6NS6 - chains A and B; structure by X-ray diffraction, 3.30 A resolution.

# Chain A (and B)
Protein: lipoxygenase
Source organism: Gibberella zeae (strain PH-1 / ATCC MYA-4620 / FGSC 9075 / NRRL 31084)
Notes: EC 1.13.11.-; chain B of this document is another copy of the same molecule, construct and numbering; everything in this record applies to it too
Reference sequence: I1REW2 (I1REW2_GIBZE); residues 1-745 here = UniProt positions 1-745
Chain sequence (769 residues; row label = number of the first residue in the row; numbers below 1 keep their minus sign (Met-23 is residue -23)):
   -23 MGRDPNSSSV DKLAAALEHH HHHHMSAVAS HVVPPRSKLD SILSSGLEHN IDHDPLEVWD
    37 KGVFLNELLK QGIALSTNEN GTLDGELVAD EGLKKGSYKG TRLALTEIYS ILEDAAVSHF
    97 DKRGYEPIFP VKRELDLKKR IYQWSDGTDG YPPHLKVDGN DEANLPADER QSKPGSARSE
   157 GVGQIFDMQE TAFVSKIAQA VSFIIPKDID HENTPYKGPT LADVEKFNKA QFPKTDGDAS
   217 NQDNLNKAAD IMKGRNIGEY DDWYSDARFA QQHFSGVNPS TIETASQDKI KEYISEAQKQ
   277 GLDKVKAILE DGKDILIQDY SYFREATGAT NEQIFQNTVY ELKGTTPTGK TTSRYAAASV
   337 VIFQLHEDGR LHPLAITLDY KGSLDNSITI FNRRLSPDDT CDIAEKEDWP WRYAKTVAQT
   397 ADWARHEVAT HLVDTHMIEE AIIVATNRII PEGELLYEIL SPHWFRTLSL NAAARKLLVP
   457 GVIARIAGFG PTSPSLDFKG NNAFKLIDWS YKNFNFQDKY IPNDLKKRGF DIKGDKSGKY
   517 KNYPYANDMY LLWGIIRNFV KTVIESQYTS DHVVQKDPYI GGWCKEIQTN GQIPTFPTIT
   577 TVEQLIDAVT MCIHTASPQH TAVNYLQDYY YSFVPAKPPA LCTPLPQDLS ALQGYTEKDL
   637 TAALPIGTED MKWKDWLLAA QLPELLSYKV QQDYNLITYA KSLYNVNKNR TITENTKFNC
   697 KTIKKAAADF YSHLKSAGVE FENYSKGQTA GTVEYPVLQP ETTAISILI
Disordered / not traced: -23 to 8, 135-170, 212-224, 665-669, 686-693, 737-745 (chain B: -23 to 8, 135-170, 210-225, 665-669, 687-693, 737-745)
Construct notes: expression tag (-23 to 0)
Ion coordination: Fe2+: His407, His412, His596
What the authors report for this chain:
  - Fe2+ coordination: His407, His412, His596, Asn600

# Interface between chain A and chain B
Contacting residue pairs - 154 pairs, chain A then chain B:
  Pro10(A) - Lys509(B)
  Pro11(A) - Ile508(B)
  Pro11(A) - Asn523(B)
  Pro11(A) - Tyr526(B)  hydrophobic
  Pro11(A) - Tyr720(B)
  Arg12(A) - Lys509(B)
  Arg12(A) - Tyr526(B)
  Lys14(A) - Leu527(B)
  Lys14(A) - Glu716(B)  salt bridge
  Lys14(A) - Tyr720(B)
  Leu15(A) - Leu527(B)  hydrophobic
  Ile18(A) - His709(B)
  Leu19(A) - Asn534(B)
  Leu23(A) - Ala704(B)
  Leu23(A) - Asp705(B)
  Leu23(A) - Ser708(B)
  Leu23(A) - His709(B)
  Glu24(A) - Ser708(B)  hydrogen bond (backbone-side chain)
  Glu24(A) - Ser712(B)  hydrogen bond
  His25(A) - Ser708(B)  hydrogen bond (backbone-side chain)
  His25(A) - Lys711(B)
  His25(A) - Ser712(B)  hydrogen bond
  Ile27(A) - Lys677(B)
  Ile27(A) - Tyr680(B)
  Ile27(A) - Ala704(B)  hydrophobic
  Ile27(A) - Tyr707(B)  hydrophobic
  Asp28(A) - Tyr680(B)  hydrogen bond
  Asp28(A) - Lys684(B)  salt bridge
  Asp30(A) - Lys677(B)  salt bridge
  Asp30(A) - Tyr707(B)  hydrogen bond
  Pro31(A) - Lys677(B)  hydrogen bond (backbone-side chain)
  Leu32(A) - Lys677(B)
  Leu32(A) - Ser678(B)
  Leu32(A) - Asn681(B)
  Val34(A) - Thr674(B)
  Trp35(A) - Ser678(B)
  Trp35(A) - Val682(B)  hydrophobic
  Asp36(A) - Pro438(B)
  Asp36(A) - Thr674(B)
  Asp36(A) - Tyr675(B)
  Asp36(A) - Ser678(B)  hydrogen bond (backbone-side chain)
  Lys37(A) - Phe441(B)
  Gly38(A) - Pro438(B)
  Val39(A) - Pro438(B)
  Val39(A) - Tyr675(B)  hydrophobic
  Val39(A) - Ser678(B)
  Val39(A) - Leu679(B)
  Leu41(A) - Ile104(B)
  Leu41(A) - Pro106(B)  hydrophobic
  Leu41(A) - Phe441(B)  hydrophobic
  Asn42(A) - Glu434(B)  hydrogen bond (side chain-backbone)
  Asn42(A) - Ser437(B)  hydrogen bond
  Asn42(A) - Pro438(B)
  Glu43(A) - Val682(B)
  Leu44(A) - Pro106(B)  hydrophobic
  Leu45(A) - Pro106(B)  hydrophobic
  Leu45(A) - Lys108(B)
  Lys46(A) - Glu434(B)
  Ile49(A) - Pro106(B)
  Ala50(A) - Pro106(B)
  Ala50(A) - Val107(B)
  Leu51(A) - Phe105(B)  hydrophobic
  Leu51(A) - Pro106(B)  hydrogen bond (backbone-backbone)
  Leu51(A) - Val107(B)
  Leu51(A) - Lys108(B)  hydrogen bond (backbone-backbone)
  Thr53(A) - Val107(B)
  Thr53(A) - Lys108(B)  hydrogen bond (side chain-backbone)
  Glu55(A) - Arg116(B)  hydrogen bond (backbone-side chain)
  Asn56(A) - Arg116(B)
  Gly57(A) - Leu113(B)
  Val64(A) - Lys108(B)
  Lys71(A) - Asn685(B)
  Ile84(A) - Phe105(B)  hydrophobic
  Ile87(A) - Ile104(B)
  Ile87(A) - Phe105(B)  hydrophobic
  Asp90(A) - Ile104(B)
  Asp90(A) - Arg442(B)  salt bridge
  Ala91(A) - Ile104(B)
  Ser94(A) - Ser94(B)  hydrogen bond (side chain-backbone)
  Ser94(A) - Asp97(B)  hydrogen bond
  Ser94(A) - Ile104(B)
  Asp97(A) - Ser94(B)  hydrogen bond
  Lys98(A) - Lys98(B)
  Ile104(A) - Leu41(B)
  Ile104(A) - Ile87(B)
  Ile104(A) - Asp90(B)
  Ile104(A) - Ala91(B)
  Ile104(A) - Ser94(B)
  Phe105(A) - Leu51(B)  hydrophobic
  Pro106(A) - Leu41(B)  hydrophobic
  Pro106(A) - Leu44(B)  hydrophobic
  Pro106(A) - Ile49(B)
  Pro106(A) - Ala50(B)
  Pro106(A) - Leu51(B)  hydrogen bond (backbone-backbone)
  Val107(A) - Leu45(B)
  Val107(A) - Leu51(B)
  Lys108(A) - Leu45(B)
  Lys108(A) - Leu51(B)
  Lys108(A) - Thr53(B)  hydrogen bond (backbone-side chain)
  Glu428(A) - Leu45(B)
  Glu434(A) - Asn42(B)  hydrogen bond (backbone-side chain)
  Glu434(A) - Lys46(B)
  Ser437(A) - Asn42(B)  hydrogen bond
  Pro438(A) - Asp36(B)
  Pro438(A) - Gly38(B)
  Pro438(A) - Val39(B)
  Pro438(A) - Asn42(B)
  Phe441(A) - Lys37(B)
  Phe441(A) - Leu41(B)  hydrophobic
  Arg442(A) - Asp90(B)  salt bridge
  Ile508(A) - Pro11(B)
  Lys509(A) - Pro10(B)
  Lys509(A) - Arg12(B)
  Asp511(A) - Pro10(B)
  Asn523(A) - Pro11(B)
  Tyr526(A) - Pro11(B)  hydrophobic
  Tyr526(A) - Arg12(B)
  Tyr526(A) - Leu15(B)  hydrophobic
  Leu527(A) - Lys14(B)
  Leu527(A) - Leu15(B)  hydrophobic
  Asn534(A) - Leu19(B)
  Thr674(A) - Val34(B)
  Thr674(A) - Asp36(B)
  Tyr675(A) - Asp36(B)
  Tyr675(A) - Val39(B)  hydrophobic
  Lys677(A) - Ile27(B)
  Lys677(A) - Asp30(B)  salt bridge
  Lys677(A) - Pro31(B)  hydrogen bond (side chain-backbone)
  Ser678(A) - Trp35(B)
  Ser678(A) - Asp36(B)  hydrogen bond (side chain-backbone)
  Ser678(A) - Val39(B)
  Tyr680(A) - Ile27(B)
  Tyr680(A) - Asp28(B)  hydrogen bond
  Asn681(A) - Leu32(B)
  Val682(A) - Trp35(B)  hydrophobic
  Val682(A) - Glu43(B)
  Lys684(A) - Asp28(B)  salt bridge
  Ala704(A) - Leu23(B)
  Ala704(A) - Ile27(B)  hydrophobic
  Asp705(A) - Leu23(B)
  Tyr707(A) - Ile27(B)  hydrophobic
  Tyr707(A) - Asp30(B)  hydrogen bond
  Ser708(A) - Leu23(B)
  Ser708(A) - Glu24(B)  hydrogen bond (side chain-backbone)
  Ser708(A) - His25(B)  hydrogen bond (side chain-backbone)
  His709(A) - Ile18(B)
  His709(A) - Leu23(B)
  Lys711(A) - His25(B)
  Ser712(A) - Glu24(B)  hydrogen bond
  Ser712(A) - His25(B)
  Ala713(A) - Ile18(B)
  Glu716(A) - Lys14(B)  salt bridge
  Tyr720(A) - Pro11(B)
  Tyr720(A) - Lys14(B)
Interface residues without a listed pair, chain A (90 interface residues in all): Asn26, Glu33, Leu88, Leu113, Arg116, Ala176, Tyr433, Lys512, Ala676, Leu679, Asn683
Interface residues without a listed pair, chain B (91 interface residues in all): Asn26, Glu33, Glu55, Gly57, Val64, Ile84, Leu88, Ala176, Glu428, Tyr433, Asp511, Lys512, Gly530, Ile531, Ala676, Asn683, Ala713

# In short
90 residues of chain A and 91 residues of chain B are in contact, with 28 hydrogen bonds and 8 salt bridges.
Polar contacts include Lys14(A)-Glu716(B), Asp28(A)-Lys684(B) and Asp30(A)-Lys677(B). His407(A), His412(A) and
His596(A) coordinate Fe2+. The paper reports Fe2+ coordination by His407(A), His412(A) and His596(A) among
others.
Both chains are lipoxygenase (Gibberella zeae (strain PH-1 / ATCC MYA-4620 / FGSC 9075 / NRRL 31084)). Entry
6NS6 (Crystal structure of fungal lipoxygenase from Fusarium graminearum. P21 crystal form) was determined by
X-ray diffraction, deposited together with 6NS2, 6NS3, 6NS4 and 6NS5.
